5GIR - chains L and C of the 3 polymer chains in the assembly; structure by X-ray diffraction, 1.93 A resolution.

Chain L:
Molecule: Light chain of Fab fragment
Source organism: Mus musculus
Notes: antibody fragment or engineered binder
Chain sequence (234 residues; numbered -19 to 214; the number before each row is that of its first residue; numbers below 1 keep their minus sign (Met-19 is residue -19)):
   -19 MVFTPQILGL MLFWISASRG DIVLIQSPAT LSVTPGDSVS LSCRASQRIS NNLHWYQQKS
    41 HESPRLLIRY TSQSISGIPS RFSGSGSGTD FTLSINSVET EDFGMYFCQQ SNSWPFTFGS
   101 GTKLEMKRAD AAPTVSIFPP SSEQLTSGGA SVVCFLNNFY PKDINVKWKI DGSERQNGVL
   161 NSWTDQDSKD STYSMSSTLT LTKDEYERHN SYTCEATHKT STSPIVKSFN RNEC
Unresolved in the structure: -19 to 0, 213-214
Cystine bridges: Cys23-Cys88, Cys134-Cys194

Chain C:
Molecule: Lys-pro-ile-ile-ile-gly-ser-his-ala-tyr-gly-asp
Chain sequence (12 residues; each row starts with the number of its first residue):
   126 KPIIIGSHAY GD

Interface between chain L and chain C:
Contacting residue pairs (16):
  His34(L) - Ile130(C)
  Tyr36(L) - Ile130(C)
  Leu46(L) - Gly131(C)
  Arg49(L) - Ile130(C)  hydrogen bond (side chain-backbone)
  Arg49(L) - Gly131(C)
  Arg49(L) - Ser132(C)
  Arg49(L) - Tyr135(C)  hydrogen bond (side chain-backbone)
  Arg49(L) - Gly136(C)  hydrogen bond (side chain-backbone)
  Arg49(L) - Asp137(C)
  Tyr50(L) - Ile129(C)
  Tyr50(L) - Ile130(C)  hydrogen bond (side chain-backbone)
  Ile55(L) - Tyr135(C)
  Ser56(L) - Tyr135(C)
  Ser91(L) - Ile130(C)
  Phe96(L) - Ile128(C)  hydrophobic
  Phe96(L) - Ile130(C)  hydrophobic
Interface residues without a listed pair, chain L (10 interface residues in all): Gln89

Overview:
10 residues of chain L and 8 residues of chain C are in contact; the contacts include 4 hydrogen bonds. Among
the polar pairs are Arg49(L)-Ile130(C), Arg49(L)-Tyr135(C) and Arg49(L)-Gly136(C).
Chain L is Light chain of Fab fragment (Mus musculus) and chain C is
Lys-pro-ile-ile-ile-gly-ser-his-ala-tyr-gly-asp; the structure, Crystal structure of a Fab fragment with its
ligand peptide, was determined by X-ray diffraction together with 5GIS from the same study.
